6XET - chains B and C of the 5 polymer chains in the assembly; structure by X-ray diffraction, 2.60 A resolution.

[Chain B]
Protein: Tubulin beta chain
Source organism: Sus scrofa
UniProtKB: A0A287AGU7 (A0A287AGU7_PIG); numbering as in UniProt (aligned over 1-433)
Sequence (433 residues; row label = number of the first residue in the row):
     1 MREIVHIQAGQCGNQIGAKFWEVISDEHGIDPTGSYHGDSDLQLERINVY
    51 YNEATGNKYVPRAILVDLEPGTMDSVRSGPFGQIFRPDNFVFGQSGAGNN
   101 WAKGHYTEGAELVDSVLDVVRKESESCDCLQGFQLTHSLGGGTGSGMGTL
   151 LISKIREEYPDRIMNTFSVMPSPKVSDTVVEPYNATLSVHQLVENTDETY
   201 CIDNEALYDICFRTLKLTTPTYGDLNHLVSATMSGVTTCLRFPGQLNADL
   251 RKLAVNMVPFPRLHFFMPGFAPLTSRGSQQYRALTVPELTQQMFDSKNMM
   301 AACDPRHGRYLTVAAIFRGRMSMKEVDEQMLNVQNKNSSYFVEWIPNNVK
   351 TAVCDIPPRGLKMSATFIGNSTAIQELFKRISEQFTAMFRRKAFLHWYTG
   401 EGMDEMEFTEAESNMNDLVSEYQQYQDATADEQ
Unresolved in the structure: 279-283, 431-433
Ligand contacts:
  - GDP (guanosine-5'-diphosphate): Gly10, Gln11, Cys12, Gln15, Ile16, Asp67, Ser138, Gly140, Gly141, Gly142, Thr143, Gly144, Ser145, Val169, Pro171, Val175, Asp177, Glu181, Asn204, Leu207, Tyr222, Leu225, Asn226
  - TU2 ([3-fluoro-6-(3-hydroxy-4-methylphenyl)pyridin-2-yl](3,4,5-trimethoxyphenyl)methanone): Val236, Cys239, Leu240, Leu246, Asn247, Ala248, Asp249, Lys252, Leu253, Asn256, Met257, Thr312, Val313, Ala314, Ala315, Ile316, Asn347, Asn348, Val349, Lys350, Thr351, Ala352, Ile368
From the paper describing this entry:
  - binding site for TU2: Gly235, Cys239, Leu240, Leu246, Ala248, Asp249, Lys252, Leu253, Asn256, Met257, Ala314, Ile316, Asn347, Lys350, Ala352, Ile368

[Chain C]
Protein: Tubulin alpha-1B chain
Source organism: Sus scrofa
UniProtKB: Q2XVP4 (TBA1B_PIG); numbering as in UniProt (aligned over 1-438)
Sequence (438 residues; each row starts with the number of its first residue):
     1 MRECISIHVGQAGVQIGNACWELYCLEHGIQPDGQMPSDKTIGGGDDSFN
    51 TFFSETGAGKHVPRAVFVDLEPTVIDEVRTGTYRQLFHPEQLITGKEDAA
   101 NNYARGHYTIGKEIIDLVLDRIRKLADQCTGLQGFLVFHSFGGGTGSGFT
   151 SLLMERLSVDYGKKSKLEFSIYPAPQVSTAVVEPYNSILTTHTTLEHSDC
   201 AFMVDNEAIYDICRRNLDIERPTYTNLNRLISQIVSSITASLRFDGALNV
   251 DLTEFQTNLVPYPRIHFPLATYAPVISAEKAYHEQLSVAEITNACFEPAN
   301 QMVKCDPRHGKYMACCLLYRGDVVPKDVNAAIATIKTKRSIQFVDWCPTG
   351 FKVGINYQPPTVVPGGDLAKVQRAVCMLSNTTAIAEAWARLDHKFDLMYA
   401 KRAFVHWYVGEGMEEGEFSEAREDMAALEKDYEEVGVD
Unresolved in the structure: 38-45, 282-283
Ligand contacts:
  - GTP (guanosine-5'-triphosphate): Gly10, Gln11, Ala12, Gln15, Ile16, Asp69, Asp98, Ala99, Ala100, Asn101, Asn102, Ser140, Gly142, Gly143, Gly144, Thr145, Gly146, Ile171, Pro173, Val177, Ser178, Thr179, Glu183, Asn206, Tyr224, Leu227, Asn228, Ile231
  - TU2 ([3-fluoro-6-(3-hydroxy-4-methylphenyl)pyridin-2-yl](3,4,5-trimethoxyphenyl)methanone): Asn101, Thr179, Ala180, Val181
Swiss-Prot annotation at these positions:
  - motif: Met1 to Cys4 (MREC motif)
  - active site: Glu254
  - binding site (GTP): Gly10, Gln11, Ala12, Gln15, Glu71, Ala99, Ser140, Gly143, Gly144, Thr145, Gly146, Thr179, Glu183, Asn206, Tyr224, Asn228, Leu252
  - binding site (Mg(2+)): Glu71
  - modified residue: Lys40 (N6,N6,N6-trimethyllysine), Ser48 (Phosphoserine), Ser232 (Phosphoserine), Tyr282 (3'-nitrotyrosine), Arg339 (Omega-N-methylarginine)
  - cross-link (Glycyl lysine isopeptide (Lys-Gly)): Lys326 (interchain with G-Cter in ubiquitin), Lys370 (interchain with G-Cter in ubiquitin)
From the paper describing this entry:
  - binding site for TU2: Asn101, Thr179, Ala180, Val181

[How chain B and chain C interact]
Residue-residue contacts - 54 pairs, chain B then chain C:
  Glu69(B) - Glu254(C)
  Pro70(B) - Arg2(C)
  Gln94(B) - Met1(C)
  Gln94(B) - Arg2(C)  hydrogen bond
  Ser95(B) - Asp251(C)
  Gly98(B) - Thr253(C)
  Gly98(B) - Glu254(C)
  Gly98(B) - Thr257(C)  hydrogen bond (backbone-side chain)
  Asn99(B) - Glu254(C)
  Asn99(B) - Asn258(C)  hydrogen bond
  Asn99(B) - Lys352(C)  hydrogen bond
  Lys103(B) - Thr253(C)
  Pro173(B) - Lys336(C)  hydrogen bond (backbone-side chain)
  Pro173(B) - Pro348(C)
  Ser176(B) - Thr349(C)  hydrogen bond
  Ser176(B) - Phe351(C)  hydrogen bond (side chain-backbone)
  Asp177(B) - Lys352(C)  hydrogen bond (backbone-side chain)
  Thr178(B) - Asn258(C)  hydrogen bond
  Thr178(B) - Thr349(C)
  Val179(B) - Asn258(C)  hydrogen bond (backbone-side chain)
  Val179(B) - Thr349(C)
  Val179(B) - Gly350(C)
  Thr219(B) - Lys326(C)  hydrogen bond (backbone-side chain)
  Thr219(B) - Asn329(C)
  Thr219(B) - Ala330(C)
  Pro220(B) - Asn329(C)  hydrogen bond (backbone-side chain)
  Thr221(B) - Lys326(C)
  Gln384(B) - Pro348(C)
  Ala387(B) - Trp346(C)
  Met388(B) - Trp346(C)
  Met388(B) - Pro348(C)
  Arg391(B) - Tyr262(C)  hydrogen bond (backbone-side chain)
  Arg391(B) - Trp346(C)
  Arg391(B) - Glu434(C)  hydrogen bond (side chain-backbone)
  Arg391(B) - Val435(C)
  Arg391(B) - Val437(C)  hydrogen bond (side chain-backbone)
  Arg391(B) - Asp438(C)
  Lys392(B) - Tyr262(C)
  Ala393(B) - Pro261(C)
  Ala393(B) - Tyr262(C)
  Ala393(B) - Trp346(C)  hydrophobic
  Phe394(B) - Thr257(C)
  Phe394(B) - Asn258(C)
  Phe394(B) - Val260(C)
  Phe394(B) - Pro261(C)  hydrogen bond (backbone-backbone)
  Phe394(B) - Trp346(C)  hydrophobic
  His396(B) - Val260(C)  hydrogen bond (side chain-backbone)
  His396(B) - Pro261(C)
  His396(B) - Tyr262(C)
  His396(B) - Pro263(C)
  Trp397(B) - Gln256(C)  hydrogen bond (side chain-backbone)
  Trp397(B) - Thr257(C)
  Trp397(B) - Val260(C)  hydrogen bond (side chain-backbone)
  Gly400(B) - Lys163(C)
Also at the interface, not in a pair above, chain B (31 interface residues in all): Gln11, Lys174, Val180, Glu181, Pro182, Thr218
Also at the interface, not in a pair above, chain C (33 interface residues in all): Gly131, Asp199, Leu248, Met313, Ala314, Asp345

[Overview]
31 residues of chain B and 33 residues of chain C are in contact; the contacts include 19 hydrogen bonds.
Polar contacts include Gln94(B)-Arg2(C), Gly98(B)-Thr257(C) and Asn99(B)-Asn258(C). Chain B binds GDP and
compound TU2. Chain C binds GTP and compound TU2. From the paper: a binding site for TU2 at Gly235(B),
Cys239(B) and Asn101(C) among others.
Chain B is Tubulin beta chain and chain C is Tubulin alpha-1B chain, both from Sus scrofa; the structure,
Tubulin-RB3_SLD in complex with compound 60c, was determined by X-ray diffraction together with 6XER and 6XES
from the same study.
